Entry 8FWJ (electron microscopy, 2.70 A resolution); this record covers chains D and J of the 24 polymer chains in the assembly.

== Chain D (and J) ==
Molecule: Circadian clock protein KaiC
Source organism: Cereibacter sphaeroides
Notes: chain J of this document is another copy of the same molecule, construct and numbering; everything in this record applies to it too
Reference sequence: B9KWX8 (B9KWX8_CERSK); residue numbers follow UniProt; this construct covers 1-566
Amino-acid sequence (568 residues; each row starts with the number of its first residue; numbers below 1 keep their minus sign (Gly-1 is residue -1)):
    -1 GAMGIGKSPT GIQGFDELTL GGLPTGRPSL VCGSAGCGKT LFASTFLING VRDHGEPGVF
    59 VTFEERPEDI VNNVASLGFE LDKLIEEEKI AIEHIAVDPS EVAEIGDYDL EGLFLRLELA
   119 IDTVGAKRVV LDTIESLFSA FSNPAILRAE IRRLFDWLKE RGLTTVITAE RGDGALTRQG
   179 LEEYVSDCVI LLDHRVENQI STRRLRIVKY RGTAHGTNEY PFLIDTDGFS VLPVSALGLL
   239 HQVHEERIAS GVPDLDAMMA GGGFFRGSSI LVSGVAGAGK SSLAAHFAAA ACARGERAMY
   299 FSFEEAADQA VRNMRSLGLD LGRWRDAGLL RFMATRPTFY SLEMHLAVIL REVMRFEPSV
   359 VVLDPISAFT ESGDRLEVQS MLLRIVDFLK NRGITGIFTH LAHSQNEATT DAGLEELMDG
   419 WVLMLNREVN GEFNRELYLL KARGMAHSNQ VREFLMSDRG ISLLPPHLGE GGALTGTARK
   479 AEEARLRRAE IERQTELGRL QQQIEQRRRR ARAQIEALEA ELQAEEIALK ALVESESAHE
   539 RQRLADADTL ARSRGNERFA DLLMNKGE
Not modelled in the structure: -1 to 1, 402-406, 559-566
Differences from the reference sequence: expression tag (-1 to 0); engineered mutation Glu413 (Ser in B9KWX8), Glu414 (Ser in B9KWX8)
Bound ions: Mg2+ site 1: Thr38 (together with ADP); Mg2+ site 2: Ser279 (together with ATP)
Ligand contacts:
  - ADP (adenosine-5'-diphosphate), molecule 1: Ser32, Ala33, Gly34, Cys35, Gly36, Lys37, Thr38, Leu39, Asn71, Ser74, Leu75, Arg201, Ile222, Asp223
  - ADP, molecule 2: Val206, Lys207, Tyr208, Arg209, Gly210, Thr211, Ala212, His213
  - ATP (adenosine-5'-triphosphate), molecule 1: Val273, Ala274, Gly275, Ala276, Gly277, Lys278, Ser279, Ser280, Ser314, Leu315, Arg433, Met454, Ser455, Asp456
  - ATP, molecule 2: Lys439, Ala440, Arg441, Met443, Ala444, His445
From the paper describing this entry:
  - mutagenesis - E62Q/E63Q: abolished catalytic activity on CI domain
  - mutagenesis - E302Q/E303Q: abolished catalytic activity on CII domain
  - mutagenesis - E62Q/E63Q: decreased binding to KaiBRS

== Interface between chain D and chain J ==
Residue-residue contacts (59):
  Met256(D) - Asn554(J)
  Ala258(D) - Phe557(J)  hydrophobic
  Ala444(D) - Phe557(J)  hydrophobic
  His445(D) - Phe557(J)
  Ser446(D) - Asn554(J)
  Gln448(D) - Ser551(J)
  Gln448(D) - Arg552(J)
  Arg450(D) - Asn554(J)  hydrogen bond
  Pro464(D) - Arg552(J)
  Pro464(D) - Asn554(J)
  His465(D) - Arg552(J)
  Leu466(D) - Ala549(J)  hydrophobic
  Gly470(D) - Arg552(J)
  Arg491(D) - His537(J)  hydrogen bond
  Gln492(D) - Glu534(J)
  Leu495(D) - Glu534(J)
  Ile502(D) - Glu523(J)
  Ile502(D) - Ala526(J)  hydrophobic
  Ile502(D) - Leu527(J)  hydrophobic
  Arg505(D) - Glu523(J)  salt bridge
  Arg506(D) - Leu520(J)
  Arg506(D) - Glu523(J)
  Arg506(D) - Glu524(J)  salt bridge
  Arg506(D) - Leu527(J)
  Ala509(D) - Leu516(J)
  Gln512(D) - Leu516(J)
  Ile513(D) - Ile513(J)
  Ile513(D) - Leu516(J)  hydrophobic
  Ile513(D) - Glu517(J)
  Leu516(D) - Ala509(J)
  Leu516(D) - Gln512(J)
  Leu516(D) - Ile513(J)  hydrophobic
  Leu516(D) - Leu516(J)  hydrophobic
  Glu517(D) - Ile513(J)
  Leu520(D) - Arg506(J)
  Glu523(D) - Ile502(J)
  Glu523(D) - Arg505(J)  salt bridge
  Glu523(D) - Arg506(J)
  Glu524(D) - Arg506(J)  salt bridge
  Ala526(D) - Ile502(J)  hydrophobic
  Leu527(D) - Ile502(J)  hydrophobic
  Leu527(D) - Arg506(J)
  Glu534(D) - Gln492(J)
  Glu534(D) - Leu495(J)
  His537(D) - Arg491(J)  hydrogen bond
  Leu548(D) - Gly467(J)
  Ala549(D) - Leu466(J)  hydrophobic
  Ser551(D) - Gln448(J)
  Arg552(D) - Gln448(J)
  Arg552(D) - Pro464(J)
  Arg552(D) - His465(J)
  Arg552(D) - Gly470(J)
  Asn554(D) - Met256(J)
  Asn554(D) - Ser446(J)
  Asn554(D) - Arg450(J)  hydrogen bond
  Asn554(D) - Pro464(J)
  Phe557(D) - Ala258(J)  hydrophobic
  Phe557(D) - Ala444(J)  hydrophobic
  Phe557(D) - His445(J)
Interface residues without a listed pair, chain D (41 interface residues in all): Gly467, Glu468, Gln499, Arg510, Leu530, Val531
Interface residues without a listed pair, chain J (41 interface residues in all): Glu468, Gln499, Arg510, Leu530, Val531, Leu548

== Summary ==
Chain D and chain J each contribute 41 residues to their interface; the contacts include 4 hydrogen bonds and
4 salt bridges. Among the polar pairs are Arg505(D)-Glu523(J), Arg506(D)-Glu524(J) and Arg450(D)-Asn554(J).
From the paper: E62Q/E63Q of chain D abolish catalytic activity on CI domain; E302Q/E303Q of chain D abolish
catalytic activity on CII domain.
Chain D and chain J are both Circadian clock protein KaiC (Cereibacter sphaeroides); the structure, Structure
of dodecameric KaiC-RS-S413E/S414E complexed with KaiB-RS solved by cryo-EM, was determined by electron
microscopy, deposited together with 8DB3, 8DBA and 8FWI.
